PDB entry 5DCC | X-ray diffraction, 2.45 A resolution | chain A

[Chain A]
Name: L, D-transpeptidase 2
Source organism: Mycobacterium tuberculosis
Notes: EC 2.3.2.-
UniProtKB: O53223 (LDT2_MYCTO); residue numbers follow UniProt; this construct covers 56-408
Amino-acid sequence (353 residues; row label = number of the first residue in the row):
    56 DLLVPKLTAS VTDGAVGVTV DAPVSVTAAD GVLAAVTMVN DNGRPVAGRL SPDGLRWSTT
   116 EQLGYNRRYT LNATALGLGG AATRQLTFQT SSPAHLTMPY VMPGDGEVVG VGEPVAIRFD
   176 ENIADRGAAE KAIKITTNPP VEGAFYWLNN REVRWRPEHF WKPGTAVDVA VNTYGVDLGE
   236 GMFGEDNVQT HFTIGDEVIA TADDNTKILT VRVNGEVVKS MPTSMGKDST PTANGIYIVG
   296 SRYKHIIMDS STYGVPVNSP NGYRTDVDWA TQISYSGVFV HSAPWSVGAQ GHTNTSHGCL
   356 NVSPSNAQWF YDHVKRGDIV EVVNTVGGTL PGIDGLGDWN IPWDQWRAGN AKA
Unresolved in the structure: 408
Swiss-Prot annotation at these positions:
  - active site: His-336 (Proton donor/acceptor), Cys-354 (Nucleophile)
  - binding site (Ca(2+)): Asp-232, Glu-235, Gly-236
  - binding site (substrate): Tyr-318, Ser-331, Gly-332, Asn-356
  - site: Cys-354 (Binds to carbapenem drug (covalent))
Glycans and other covalent adducts: (4S)-4-methyl-2,5,7-trioxoheptanoic acid (58U) linked to Cys-354
Small-molecule neighbours: (4S)-4-methyl-2,5,7-trioxoheptanoic acid (58U): Met-303, Tyr-318, Gly-332, His-336, Trp-340, Thr-350, Ser-351, His-352, Gly-353, Asn-356
What the authors report for this chain:
  - binding site for (4S)-4-methyl-2,5,7-trioxoheptanoic acid: Tyr-318, His-336, Trp-340, Thr-350, His-352, Gly-353, Cys-354, Asn-356
  - catalytic residues: His-336, His-352 to Cys-354 (proposed by the authors, not directly observed)
  - binding site for (4S)-4-methyl-2,5,7-trioxoheptanoic acid: Met-303 (from molecular simulation)

[Summary]
Covalently linked (4S)-4-methyl-2,5,7-trioxoheptanoic acid: at Cys-354. From UniProt: active-site residues
His-336 and Cys-354, 3 Ca2+-binding residues and 4 substrate-binding residues. From the paper: catalytic
residues His-336 and His-352; a binding site for (4S)-4-methyl-2,5,7-trioxoheptanoic acid at Tyr-318, His-336
and Trp-340 among others.
Chain A is L, D-transpeptidase 2 (Mycobacterium tuberculosis); the structure, X-RAY CRYSTAL STRUCTURE OF a
TEBIPENEM ADDUCT OF L,D TRANSPEPTIDASE 2 FROM MYCOBACTERIUM TUBERCULOSIS, was determined by X-ray diffraction,
deposited together with 5DC2 and 5D7H.
